Entry 7V3V (electron microscopy, 2.90 A resolution); this record covers chains 4 and 7 of the 14 polymer chains in the assembly.

[Chain 4]
Molecule: DNA replication licensing factor MCM4
Source organism: Saccharomyces cerevisiae S288C
Notes: EC 3.6.4.12
UniProtKB: P30665 (MCM4_YEAST); numbering as in UniProt (aligned over 1-933)
Chain sequence (933 residues; numbered 1 to 933; the number before each row is that of its first residue):
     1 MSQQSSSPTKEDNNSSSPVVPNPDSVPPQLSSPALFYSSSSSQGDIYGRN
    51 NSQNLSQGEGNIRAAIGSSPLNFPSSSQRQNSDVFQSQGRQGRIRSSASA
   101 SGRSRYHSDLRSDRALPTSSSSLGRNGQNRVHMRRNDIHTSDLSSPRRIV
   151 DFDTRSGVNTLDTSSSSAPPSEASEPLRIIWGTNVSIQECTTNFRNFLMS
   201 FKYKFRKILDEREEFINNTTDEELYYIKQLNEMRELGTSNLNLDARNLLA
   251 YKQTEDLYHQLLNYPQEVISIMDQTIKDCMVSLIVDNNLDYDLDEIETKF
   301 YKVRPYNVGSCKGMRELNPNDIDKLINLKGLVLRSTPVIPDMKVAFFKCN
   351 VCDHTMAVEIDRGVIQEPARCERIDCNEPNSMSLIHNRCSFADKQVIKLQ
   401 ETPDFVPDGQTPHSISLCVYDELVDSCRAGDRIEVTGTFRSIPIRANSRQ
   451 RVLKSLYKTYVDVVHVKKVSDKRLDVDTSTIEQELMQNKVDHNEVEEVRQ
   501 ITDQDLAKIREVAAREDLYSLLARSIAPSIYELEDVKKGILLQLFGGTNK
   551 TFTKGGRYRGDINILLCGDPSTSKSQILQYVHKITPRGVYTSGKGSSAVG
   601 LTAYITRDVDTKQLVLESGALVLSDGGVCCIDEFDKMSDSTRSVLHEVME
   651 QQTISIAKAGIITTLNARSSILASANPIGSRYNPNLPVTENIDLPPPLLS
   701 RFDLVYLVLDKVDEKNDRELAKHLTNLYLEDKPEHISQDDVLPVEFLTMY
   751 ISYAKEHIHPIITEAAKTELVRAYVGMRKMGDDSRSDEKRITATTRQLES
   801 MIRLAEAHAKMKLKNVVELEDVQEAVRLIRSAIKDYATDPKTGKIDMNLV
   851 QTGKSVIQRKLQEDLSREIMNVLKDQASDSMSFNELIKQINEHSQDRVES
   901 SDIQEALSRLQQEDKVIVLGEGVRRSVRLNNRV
Unresolved in the structure: 1-175, 734-738, 785-787, 854-933
Bound ions: Zn2+: Cys-349, Cys-352, Cys-371, Cys-376; Mg2+ site 1: Ser-575 (together with ATP-gamma-S); Mg2+ site 2: Glu-650 (together with ATP-gamma-S) (shared with 1 residue of chain 6)
Small-molecule neighbours:
  - ATP-gamma-S (AGS; phosphothiophosphoric acid-adenylate ester), molecule 1: Ser-529, Ile-530, Tyr-531, Asp-569, Pro-570, Ser-571, Thr-572, Ser-573, Lys-574, Ser-575, Gln-576, Glu-633, Asn-676, Leu-720, Leu-724
  - ATP-gamma-S (AGS), molecule 2: Tyr-558, Glu-650, Pro-697, Arg-701, Thr-795, Arg-796, Glu-799
UniProt features mapped onto this chain:
  - motif: Ser-700 to Asp-703 (Arginine finger)
  - binding site (ATP): Gly-568 to Ser-575
  - modified residue (Phosphoserine): Ser-52, Ser-56, Ser-69
From the paper describing this entry:
  - post-translational modification sites: Thr-140, Ser-141 (citing earlier work)

[Chain 7]
Molecule: DNA replication licensing factor MCM7
Source organism: Saccharomyces cerevisiae S288C
Notes: EC 3.6.4.12
UniProtKB: P38132 (MCM7_YEAST); residues 1-845 here = UniProt positions 1-845
Chain sequence (845 residues; each row starts with the number of its first residue):
     1 MSAALPSIQLPVDYNNLFNEITDFLVTFKQDTLSSDATRNENEDENLDAE
    51 NIEQHLLEKGPKYMAMLQKVANRELNSVIIDLDDILQYQNEKFLQGTQAD
   101 DLVSAIQQNANHFTELFCRAIDNNMPLPTKEIDYKDDVLDVILNQRRLRN
   151 ERMLSDRTNEIRSENLMDTTMDPPSSMNDALREVVEDETELFPPNLTRRY
   201 FLYFKPLSQNCARRYRKKAISSKPLSVRQIKGDFLGQLITVRGIITRVSD
   251 VKPAVEVIAYTCDQCGYEVFQEVNSRTFTPLSECTSEECSQNQTKGQLFM
   301 STRASKFSAFQECKIQELSQQVPVGHIPRSLNIHVNGTLVRSLSPGDIVD
   351 VTGIFLPAPYTGFKALKAGLLTETYLEAQFVRQHKKKFASFSLTSDVEER
   401 VMELITSGDVYNRLAKSIAPEIYGNLDVKKALLLLLVGGVDKRVGDGMKI
   451 RGDINVCLMGDPGVAKSQLLKAICKISPRGVYTTGKGSSGVGLTAAVMKD
   501 PVTDEMILEGGALVLADNGICCIDEFDKMDESDRTAIHEVMEQQTISISK
   551 AGINTTLNARTSILAAANPLYGRYNPRLSPLDNINLPAALLSRFDILFLM
   601 LDIPSRDDDEKLAEHVTYVHMHNKQPDLDFTPVEPSKMREYIAYAKTKRP
   651 VMSEAVNDYVVQAYIRLRQDSKREMDSKFSFGQATPRTLLGIIRLSQALA
   701 KLRLADMVDIDDVEEALRLVRVSKESLYQETNKSKEDESPTTKIFTIIKK
   751 MLQETGKNTLSYENIVKTVRLRGFTMLQLSNCIQEYSYLNVWHLINEGNT
   801 LKFVDDGTMDTDQEDSLVSTPKLAPQTTASANVSAQDSDIDLQDA
Unresolved in the structure: 1, 32-58, 170-172, 731-845
Cystine bridges: Cys-474/Cys-522
Bound ions: Zn2+: Cys-262, Cys-265, Cys-284, Cys-289; Mg2+: Ser-467 (together with ATP-gamma-S)
Small-molecule neighbours:
  - ATP-gamma-S (AGS; phosphothiophosphoric acid-adenylate ester), molecule 1: Glu-421, Ile-422, Tyr-423, Asn-425, Asp-461, Pro-462, Gly-463, Val-464, Ala-465, Lys-466, Ser-467, Gln-468, Glu-525, Asn-568, Leu-612, Val-616
  - ATP-gamma-S (AGS), molecule 2: Met-448, Ile-450, His-538, Glu-542, Ala-589, Arg-593, Pro-686, Arg-687, Leu-690
UniProt features mapped onto this chain:
  - motif: Ser-592 to Asp-595 (Arginine finger)
  - binding site (ATP): Tyr-423, Gly-463, Ala-465, Lys-466, Ser-467, Asn-568, Arg-593, Arg-687
  - modified residue: Thr-811 (Phosphothreonine), Ser-819 (Phosphoserine), Ser-838 (Phosphoserine)

[Interface between chain 4 and chain 7]
Residue-residue contacts (170):
  Ile-179(4) / Gln-145(7)
  Ile-180(4) / Gln-145(7)
  Trp-181(4) / Gln-145(7)
  Trp-181(4) / Arg-149(7)
  Trp-181(4) / Phe-192(7)  hydrophobic
  Trp-181(4) / Glu-268(7)  hydrogen bond
  Gly-182(4) / Val-141(7)
  Gly-182(4) / Ile-142(7)
  Gly-182(4) / Gln-145(7)  hydrogen bond (backbone-side chain)
  Thr-183(4) / Gln-145(7)  hydrogen bond (backbone-side chain)
  Asp-256(4) / Tyr-134(7)
  His-259(4) / Tyr-134(7)
  His-259(4) / Lys-135(7)
  Gln-260(4) / Tyr-134(7)
  Asn-263(4) / Asp-136(7)
  Asn-263(4) / Val-138(7)
  Asn-263(4) / Arg-303(7)  hydrogen bond (backbone-side chain)
  Tyr-264(4) / Val-138(7)  hydrophobic
  Tyr-264(4) / Val-141(7)
  Tyr-264(4) / Arg-303(7)
  Arg-315(4) / Asp-250(7)  salt bridge
  Arg-315(4) / Arg-341(7)  hydrogen bond (backbone-side chain)
  Glu-316(4) / Arg-341(7)
  Leu-317(4) / Arg-341(7)  hydrogen bond (backbone-side chain)
  Asn-318(4) / Arg-341(7)  hydrogen bond
  Pro-319(4) / Pro-253(7)  hydrophobic
  Pro-319(4) / Phe-307(7)  hydrophobic
  Pro-319(4) / Ser-308(7)
  Pro-319(4) / Ala-309(7)
  Asn-320(4) / Asp-137(7)
  Asn-320(4) / Val-138(7)
  Ile-322(4) / Thr-302(7)
  Ile-322(4) / Arg-303(7)  hydrogen bond (backbone-side chain)
  Asp-323(4) / Thr-302(7)
  Asp-323(4) / Arg-303(7)  hydrogen bond (backbone-side chain)
  Lys-324(4) / Val-138(7)
  Asp-361(4) / Phe-299(7)
  Arg-362(4) / Thr-261(7)
  Arg-362(4) / Asp-263(7)  salt bridge
  Arg-362(4) / Phe-299(7)
  Val-364(4) / Phe-299(7)  hydrophobic
  Gln-366(4) / Gln-297(7)  hydrogen bond
  Gln-400(4) / Asn-554(7)  hydrogen bond (side chain-backbone)
  Gln-400(4) / Thr-555(7)  hydrogen bond
  Val-406(4) / Arg-560(7)  hydrogen bond (backbone-side chain)
  Pro-407(4) / Arg-560(7)  hydrogen bond (backbone-side chain)
  Asp-408(4) / Arg-479(7)
  Asp-408(4) / Asn-518(7)  hydrogen bond
  Gly-409(4) / Val-514(7)
  Gly-409(4) / Asp-517(7)  hydrogen bond (backbone-side chain)
  Thr-411(4) / Leu-508(7)
  Thr-411(4) / Gly-510(7)
  Thr-411(4) / Val-514(7)
  Pro-412(4) / Thr-555(7)
  Pro-412(4) / Thr-556(7)
  Pro-412(4) / Leu-557(7)
  Ser-441(4) / Thr-302(7)
  Arg-451(4) / Pro-280(7)
  Val-452(4) / Thr-277(7)
  Val-452(4) / Phe-278(7)
  Val-452(4) / Thr-279(7)
  Leu-453(4) / Thr-277(7)
  Leu-453(4) / Phe-278(7)  hydrogen bond (backbone-backbone)
  Leu-453(4) / Pro-280(7)  hydrophobic
  Leu-453(4) / Met-300(7)  hydrophobic
  Lys-454(4) / Arg-276(7)
  Lys-454(4) / Phe-278(7)
  Lys-454(4) / Asp-504(7)  salt bridge
  Ser-455(4) / Pro-253(7)
  Ser-455(4) / Ala-254(7)
  Ser-455(4) / Val-255(7)  hydrogen bond (backbone-backbone)
  Ser-455(4) / Val-273(7)
  Ser-455(4) / Ser-275(7)  hydrogen bond (side chain-backbone)
  Ser-455(4) / Arg-276(7)  hydrogen bond (backbone-backbone)
  Ser-455(4) / Thr-277(7)
  Ser-455(4) / Phe-278(7)
  Leu-456(4) / Lys-252(7)
  Leu-456(4) / Pro-253(7)
  Leu-456(4) / Ala-254(7)  hydrophobic
  Leu-456(4) / Arg-276(7)
  Leu-456(4) / Phe-310(7)  hydrophobic
  Leu-456(4) / Val-502(7)
  Tyr-457(4) / Lys-252(7)
  Tyr-457(4) / Pro-253(7)  hydrogen bond (backbone-backbone)
  Tyr-457(4) / Val-255(7)  hydrophobic
  Tyr-457(4) / Phe-307(7)  hydrophobic
  Thr-459(4) / Lys-252(7)
  Thr-459(4) / Pro-253(7)
  Pro-528(4) / Asp-446(7)
  Ser-529(4) / Asp-446(7)  hydrogen bond (backbone-side chain)
  Ser-529(4) / Met-448(7)  hydrogen bond
  Pro-570(4) / Ala-589(7)  hydrophobic
  Pro-570(4) / Ser-592(7)
  Ser-571(4) / Thr-685(7)
  Ser-571(4) / Pro-686(7)
  Ser-571(4) / Arg-687(7)
  Ser-575(4) / Gln-543(7)
  Gln-576(4) / Met-448(7)
  Gln-576(4) / Lys-449(7)
  Gln-576(4) / Glu-542(7)
  Gln-579(4) / Gln-543(7)
  Tyr-580(4) / Asp-446(7)
  Tyr-590(4) / Glu-539(7)
  Tyr-590(4) / Gln-543(7)  hydrogen bond
  Tyr-590(4) / Ser-547(7)
  Ser-592(4) / Glu-539(7)
  Lys-594(4) / Ser-532(7)
  Lys-594(4) / Thr-535(7)
  Gly-595(4) / Ser-547(7)
  Gly-595(4) / Ile-548(7)
  Gly-595(4) / Ser-549(7)  hydrogen bond (backbone-backbone)
  Gly-595(4) / Lys-550(7)
  Ser-596(4) / Ser-549(7)
  Ser-597(4) / Ser-549(7)  hydrogen bond (backbone-backbone)
  Ser-597(4) / Lys-550(7)
  Val-599(4) / Ala-551(7)  hydrophobic
  Gly-600(4) / Ser-549(7)  hydrogen bond (backbone-side chain)
  Gly-600(4) / Lys-550(7)
  Gly-600(4) / Asn-554(7)  hydrogen bond (backbone-side chain)
  Tyr-604(4) / Lys-550(7)
  Tyr-604(4) / Ala-551(7)
  Tyr-604(4) / Gly-552(7)
  Tyr-604(4) / Ile-553(7)
  Tyr-604(4) / Asn-554(7)  hydrogen bond
  Val-609(4) / Met-506(7)
  Glu-617(4) / Gly-552(7)
  Ser-618(4) / Asn-554(7)  hydrogen bond (backbone-side chain)
  Gly-619(4) / Asn-554(7)
  Ala-620(4) / Ser-549(7)
  Ala-620(4) / Asn-554(7)
  Asp-632(4) / Gln-543(7)  hydrogen bond
  Glu-633(4) / His-538(7)  salt bridge
  Glu-633(4) / Arg-593(7)  salt bridge
  Lys-636(4) / His-538(7)
  Ser-680(4) / Ala-588(7)  hydrogen bond (side chain-backbone)
  Ser-680(4) / Ala-589(7)  hydrogen bond (side chain-backbone)
  Arg-681(4) / Gln-683(7)
  Asp-710(4) / Arg-668(7)  salt bridge
  Asp-710(4) / Pro-686(7)
  Val-712(4) / Arg-668(7)
  Val-712(4) / Lys-672(7)
  Val-712(4) / Gln-683(7)
  Asp-713(4) / Gln-669(7)  hydrogen bond (backbone-side chain)
  Glu-714(4) / Ile-665(7)
  Glu-714(4) / Gln-669(7)  hydrogen bond
  Asp-717(4) / Tyr-664(7)
  Asp-717(4) / Arg-668(7)  salt bridge
  Arg-718(4) / Gln-662(7)  hydrogen bond
  Arg-718(4) / Ile-665(7)
  Leu-720(4) / Pro-686(7)  hydrophobic
  Ala-721(4) / Val-661(7)  hydrophobic
  Ala-721(4) / Tyr-664(7)  hydrophobic
  Ala-721(4) / Leu-689(7)  hydrophobic
  Thr-725(4) / Asn-657(7)
  Thr-725(4) / Val-661(7)
  Leu-727(4) / Lys-442(7)
  Tyr-728(4) / Lys-442(7)
  Tyr-728(4) / Ile-450(7)
  Tyr-728(4) / Met-652(7)
  Tyr-728(4) / Leu-690(7)
  Tyr-728(4) / Ile-693(7)  hydrophobic
  Tyr-728(4) / Gln-697(7)
  Leu-729(4) / Val-651(7)
  Leu-729(4) / Met-652(7)
  Leu-729(4) / Glu-654(7)
  Leu-729(4) / Asn-657(7)
  Glu-730(4) / Lys-442(7)  hydrogen bond (backbone-side chain)
  Asp-731(4) / Lys-442(7)  salt bridge
  Asp-731(4) / Arg-649(7)  salt bridge
  Pro-733(4) / Arg-443(7)
Also at the interface, not in a pair above, chain 4 (93 interface residues in all): Asn-184, Pro-443, Thr-591, Gly-593, Leu-601, Ile-605, Thr-606, Leu-623, Asn-676, Lys-711, Lys-722, Leu-724
Also at the interface, not in a pair above, chain 7 (102 interface residues in all): Asp-133, Arg-146, Val-251, Val-340, Val-444, Gly-445, Glu-505, Glu-531, Asn-558, Pro-587

[Overview]
Chain 4 and chain 7 form an interface of 93 and 102 residues respectively, with 37 hydrogen bonds and 9 salt
bridges. Polar contacts include Arg-315(4)/Asp-250(7), Arg-362(4)/Asp-263(7) and Lys-454(4)/Asp-504(7). One
ATP-gamma-S molecule is bound between chain 4 and chain 7. Chain 4 binds ATP-gamma-S. Chain 7 binds
ATP-gamma-S. The paper reports modification sites Thr-140(4) and Ser-141(4).
Here chain 4 is DNA replication licensing factor MCM4 and chain 7 is DNA replication licensing factor MCM7,
both from Saccharomyces cerevisiae S288C. Entry 7V3V (Cryo-EM structure of MCM double hexamer bound with DDK
in State I) was determined by electron microscopy, deposited together with 7V3U and 7W8G.
